6VA8 - chain A; structure by X-ray diffraction, 3.95 A resolution.

# Chain A
Protein: Glucose-6-phosphate 1-dehydrogenase
From: Homo sapiens
Notes: EC 1.1.1.49
UniProtKB: P11413 (G6PD_HUMAN); residues 1-515 here = UniProt positions 1-515
Amino-acid sequence (515 residues; numbered 1 to 515; the number before each row is that of its first residue):
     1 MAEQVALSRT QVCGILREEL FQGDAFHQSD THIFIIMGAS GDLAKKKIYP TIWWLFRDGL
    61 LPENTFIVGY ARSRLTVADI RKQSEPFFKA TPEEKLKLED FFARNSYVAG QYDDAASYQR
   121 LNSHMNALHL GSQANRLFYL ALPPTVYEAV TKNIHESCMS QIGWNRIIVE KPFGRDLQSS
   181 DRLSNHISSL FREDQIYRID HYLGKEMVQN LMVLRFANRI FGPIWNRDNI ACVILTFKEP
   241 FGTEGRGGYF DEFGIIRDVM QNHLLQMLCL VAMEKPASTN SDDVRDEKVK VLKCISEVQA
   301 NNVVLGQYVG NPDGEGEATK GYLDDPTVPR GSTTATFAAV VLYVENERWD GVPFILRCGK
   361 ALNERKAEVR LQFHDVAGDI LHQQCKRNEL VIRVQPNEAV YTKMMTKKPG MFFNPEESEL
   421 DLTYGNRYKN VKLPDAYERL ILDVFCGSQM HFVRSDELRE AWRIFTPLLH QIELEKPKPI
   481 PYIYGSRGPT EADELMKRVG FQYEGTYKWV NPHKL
Not modelled in the structure: 1-28, 376-385, 395-432, 503-515
Differences from the reference sequence: engineered mutation Leu381 (Phe in P11413)
Small-molecule neighbours: NADP (NAP; NADP nicotinamide-adenine-dinucleotide phosphate): Ser40, Gly41, Asp42, Leu43, Ala44, Ala71, Arg72, Ser73, Tyr112, Ala141, Leu142, Pro143, Pro144, Val146, Tyr147, Glu170, Lys171, Pro172, Tyr202, Tyr249, Phe253
UniProt features mapped onto this chain:
  - active site: His263 (Proton acceptor)
  - binding site (NADP(+)): Gly38 to Lys45, Arg72, Tyr147, Lys171, Arg357, Lys366, Arg370, Arg393, Tyr401 to Lys403, Asp421 to Thr423, Arg487, Tyr503, Trp509
  - binding site (D-glucose 6-phosphate): Lys171, His201 to Lys205, Glu239, Asp258, Lys360, Arg365, Gln395
  - modified residue: Ala2 (N-acetylalanine), Ser8 (Phosphoserine), Thr10 (Phosphothreonine), Lys89 (N6-acetyllysine), Lys171 (N6-(2-hydroxyisobutyryl)lysine), Lys403 (N6-acetyllysine), Lys432 (N6-acetyllysine), Lys497 (N6-acetyllysine), Tyr503 (Phosphotyrosine)
  - natural variant: Val12 (V12L: In Sinnai), His32 (H32R: In CNSHA1), Ile35 (deletion: In CNSHA1), Ala44 (A44G: In CNSHA1), Ile48 (I48T: In CNSHA1), Asp58 (D58N: In CNSHA1), Val68 (V68M: In CNSHA1), Tyr70 (Y70H: In CNSHA1), Leu75 (L75P: In CNSHA1), Arg81 (R81C: In CNSHA1; R81H: In CNSHA1), Ser106 (S106C: In CNSHA1), Asn126 (N126D: Found in Santa Maria and Mount Sinai), 50 further natural variant entries in UniProt
  - mutagenesis: Lys171 (K171Q: Inhibits catalytic activity. Does not impair dimerization; K171R: Inhibits catalytic activity. Does not impair dimerization), Lys386 (K386Q: Impairs dimerization and reduces catalytic activity; K386R: Does not impair dimerization and catalytic activity), Lys403 (K403Q: Impairs dimerization and reduces catalytic activity in cells under oxidative stress; K403R: Does not impair dimerization and catalytic activity)
Reported in the primary citation:
  - disease-associated variants - F381L, I392T: decreased catalytic activity (citing earlier work)

# Overview
Chain A binds NADP. UniProt lists active-site residue His263, 24 NADP+-binding residues, 11 D-glucose
6-phosphate-binding residues and 3 mutagenesis sites. From the paper: F381L and I392T reduce catalytic
activity.
Chain A is Glucose-6-phosphate 1-dehydrogenase (Homo sapiens); the structure, Crystal structure of
glucose-6-phosphate dehydrogenase F381L mutant in complex with catalytic NADP+, was determined by X-ray
diffraction together with 6VA0, 6VA7, 6VA9 and 6VAQ from the same study.
